6O4Z - chains A and C of the 3 polymer chains in the assembly; structure by X-ray diffraction, 1.50 A resolution.

# Chain A
Protein: MHC class I antigen
From: Homo sapiens
UniProt: U5YJM1 (U5YJM1_HUMAN); residues 1-274 here correspond to UniProt positions 25-298 (UniProt number = residue number + 24)
Amino-acid sequence (274 residues; row label = number of the first residue in the row):
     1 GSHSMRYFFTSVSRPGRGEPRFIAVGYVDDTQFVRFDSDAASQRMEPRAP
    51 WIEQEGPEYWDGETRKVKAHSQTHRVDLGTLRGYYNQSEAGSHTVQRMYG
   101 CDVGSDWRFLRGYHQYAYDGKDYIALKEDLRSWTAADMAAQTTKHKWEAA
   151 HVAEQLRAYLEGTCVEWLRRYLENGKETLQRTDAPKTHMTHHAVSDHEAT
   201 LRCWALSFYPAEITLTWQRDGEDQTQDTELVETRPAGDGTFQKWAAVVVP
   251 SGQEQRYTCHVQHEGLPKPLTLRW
Disulfide bonds: C101-C164, C203-C259
Ion coordination: Na+ site 1 near D37 (its only coordinating residue here); Na+ site 2: R44, E46; Na+ site 3: T94, Q96; Na+ site 4 near W147 (its only coordinating residue here)

# Chain C
Protein: MM92
Amino-acid sequence (9 residues; numbered 1 to 9; the number before each row is that of its first residue):
     1 KLVVVAVGV

# How chain A and chain C interact
Contacting residue pairs - 38 pairs, chain A then chain C:
  M5(A) with K1(C)
  Y7(A) with K1(C), hydrogen bond (side chain-backbone); L2(C), hydrophobic
  F9(A) with L2(C), hydrophobic
  M45(A) with L2(C), hydrophobic
  Y59(A) with K1(C)
  E63(A) with K1(C); L2(C), hydrogen bond (side chain-backbone)
  K66(A) with L2(C), hydrogen bond (side chain-backbone); V3(C); V4(C)
  V67(A) with L2(C), hydrophobic
  H70(A) with V3(C)
  T73(A) with A6(C), hydrogen bond (side chain-backbone); V7(C); G8(C)
  D77(A) with G8(C); V9(C), hydrogen bond (side chain-backbone)
  T80(A) with V9(C)
  L81(A) with V9(C), hydrophobic
  Y84(A) with V9(C), hydrogen bond (side chain-backbone)
  Y99(A) with L2(C); V3(C), hydrogen bond (side chain-backbone)
  Y116(A) with V9(C)
  T143(A) with V9(C), hydrogen bond (side chain-backbone)
  K146(A) with G8(C), hydrogen bond (side chain-backbone); V9(C)
  W147(A) with V7(C); G8(C), hydrogen bond (side chain-backbone); V9(C), hydrophobic
  V152(A) with V7(C), hydrophobic
  Q155(A) with V3(C); V5(C)
  Y159(A) with K1(C), hydrogen bond (side chain-backbone); L2(C); V3(C)
  W167(A) with K1(C)
  Y171(A) with K1(C), hydrogen bond (side chain-backbone)
Interface residues without a listed pair, chain A (28 interface residues in all): R97, Y123, L156, T163
From the paper, about this interface:
  - interface residues, chain A: Y7(A), F9(A), M45(A), E63(A), K66(A), V67(A), H70(A), T73(A), T80(A), L81(A), Y84(A), Y99(A), Y116(A), T143(A), K146(A), W147(A), V152(A), Y159(A), W167(A), Y171(A)

# In short
Chain A and chain C form an interface of 28 and 9 residues respectively; the contacts include 12 hydrogen
bonds. Polar pairs include Y7(A)-K1(C), E63(A)-L2(C) and K66(A)-L2(C). R44(A) and E46(A) coordinate Na+ site
2. T94(A) and Q96(A) form the Na+ site 3. From the paper: interface residues Y7(A), F9(A) and M45(A) among
others.
Chain A is MHC class I antigen (Homo sapiens) and chain C is MM92; the structure, Structure of HLA-A2:01 with
peptide MM92, was determined by X-ray diffraction, deposited together with 6O4Y, 6O51 and 6O53.
